6CXE - chains C and A of the 4 polymer chains in the assembly; structure by X-ray diffraction, 2.05 A resolution.

Chain C:
Name: Chimeric T cell antigen receptor alpha chain Va14, Va24, Ja18
From: Mus musculus
Sequence (209 residues; numbered 0 to 208; the number before each row is that of its first residue; numbering starts at 0):
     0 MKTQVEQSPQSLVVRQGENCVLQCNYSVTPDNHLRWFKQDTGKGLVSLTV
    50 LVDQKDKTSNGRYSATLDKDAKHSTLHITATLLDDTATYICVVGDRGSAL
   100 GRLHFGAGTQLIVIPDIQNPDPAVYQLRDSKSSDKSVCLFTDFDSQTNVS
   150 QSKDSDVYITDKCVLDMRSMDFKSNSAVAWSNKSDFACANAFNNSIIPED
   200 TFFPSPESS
Disordered / not traced: 0-1, 183, 205-208
Cystine bridges: C23-C90, C137-C187
Ion coordination: Na+ site 1 near L99 (its only coordinating residue here)
Small-molecule neighbours: EM4 (N-[(2S,3S,4R)-3,4-dihydroxy-8-oxo-8-[(6-phenylhexyl)amino]-1-{[(2S,3R,4S,5R,6R)-3,4,5-trihydroxy-6-(hydroxymethyl)tetrahydro-2H-pyran-2-yl]oxy}octan-2-yl]hexacosanamide): P29, D30, N31, D94, R95, G96

Chain A:
Name: Antigen-presenting glycoprotein CD1d1
From: Mus musculus
UniProt: A0A0R4J090 (A0A0R4J090_MOUSE); residues 1-279 here correspond to UniProt positions 19-297 (UniProt number = residue number + 18)
Sequence (285 residues; each row starts with the number of its first residue):
     1 SEAQQKNYTFRCLQMSSFANRSWSRTDSVVWLGDLQTHRWSNDSATISFT
    51 KPWSQGKLSNQQWEKLQHMFQVYRVSFTRDIQELVKMMSPKEDYPIEIQL
   101 SAGCEMYPGNASESFLHVAFQGKYVVRFWGTSWQTVPGAPSWLDLPIKVL
   151 NADQGTSATVQMLLNDTCPLFVRGLLEAGKSDLEKQEKPVAWLSSVPSSA
   201 HGHRQLVCHVSGFYPKPVWVMWMRGDQEQQGTHRGDFLPNADETWYLQAT
   251 LDVEAGEEAGLACRVKHSSLGGQDIILYWHHHHHH
Disordered / not traced: 1-6, 198-201, 280-285
Construct notes: expression tag (280-285)
Cystine bridges: C104-C168, C208-C263
Glycans and other covalent adducts: N-acetylglucosamine (NAG) linked to N20, N42; glycan linked to N165
Ion coordination: Na+: D80 (shared with L99(C) of chain C)
Small-molecule neighbours: EM4 (N-[(2S,3S,4R)-3,4-dihydroxy-8-oxo-8-[(6-phenylhexyl)amino]-1-{[(2S,3R,4S,5R,6R)-3,4,5-trihydroxy-6-(hydroxymethyl)tetrahydro-2H-pyran-2-yl]oxy}octan-2-yl]hexacosanamide): F10, C12, Q14, S28, V30, H38, I47, W63, L66, M69, F70, V72, Y73, S76, F77, D80, I81, L84, V85, M88, I98, L100, A102, G103, L116, V118, F120, W133, W142, L143, P146, L150, D153, G155, T156, T159, V160, L163, L164, C168, F171

How chain C and chain A interact:
Residue-residue contacts (17; chain C residue first):
  P29(C) with V72(A), hydrophobic; S76(A)
  D94(C) with R79(A), salt bridge
  R95(C) with S76(A), hydrogen bond (side chain-backbone); R79(A); D80(A), salt bridge
  G96(C) with A152(A); D153(A)
  S97(C) with V149(A)
  L99(C) with R79(A), hydrogen bond (backbone-side chain); D80(A); E83(A); M87(A), hydrophobic; V149(A), hydrophobic
  G100(C) with R79(A)
  R101(C) with R79(A); E83(A), salt bridge
Also at the interface, not in a pair above, chain C (10 interface residues in all): T28, N31
Also at the interface, not in a pair above, chain A (11 interface residues in all): L84, K86

In short:
10 residues of chain C face 11 of chain A across their interface, with 2 hydrogen bonds and 3 salt bridges.
Among the polar pairs are D94(C)-R79(A), R95(C)-D80(A) and R101(C)-E83(A). Compound EM4 is bound between chain
C and chain A.
Here chain C is Chimeric T cell antigen receptor alpha chain Va14, Va24, Ja18 and chain A is
Antigen-presenting glycoprotein CD1d1, both from Mus musculus. Entry 6CXE (Structure of alpha-GSA[26,6P] bound
by CD1d and in complex with the Va14Vb8.2 TCR) was determined by X-ray diffraction together with 6C5M, 6C69,
6C6A, 6C6C, 6C6E, 6C6H and 10 further entries from the same study.
